PDB entry 3RU2 | X-ray diffraction, 2.20 A resolution | chains A and B

# Chain A
Molecule: Putative uncharacterized protein
From: Thermotoga maritima
Notes: EC 4.2.1.93
UniProt: Q9X024 (Q9X024_THEMA); residues 1-490 here = UniProt positions 1-490
Amino-acid sequence (502 residues; numbered -11 to 490; the number before each row is that of its first residue; numbers below 1 keep their minus sign (Met-11 is residue -11)):
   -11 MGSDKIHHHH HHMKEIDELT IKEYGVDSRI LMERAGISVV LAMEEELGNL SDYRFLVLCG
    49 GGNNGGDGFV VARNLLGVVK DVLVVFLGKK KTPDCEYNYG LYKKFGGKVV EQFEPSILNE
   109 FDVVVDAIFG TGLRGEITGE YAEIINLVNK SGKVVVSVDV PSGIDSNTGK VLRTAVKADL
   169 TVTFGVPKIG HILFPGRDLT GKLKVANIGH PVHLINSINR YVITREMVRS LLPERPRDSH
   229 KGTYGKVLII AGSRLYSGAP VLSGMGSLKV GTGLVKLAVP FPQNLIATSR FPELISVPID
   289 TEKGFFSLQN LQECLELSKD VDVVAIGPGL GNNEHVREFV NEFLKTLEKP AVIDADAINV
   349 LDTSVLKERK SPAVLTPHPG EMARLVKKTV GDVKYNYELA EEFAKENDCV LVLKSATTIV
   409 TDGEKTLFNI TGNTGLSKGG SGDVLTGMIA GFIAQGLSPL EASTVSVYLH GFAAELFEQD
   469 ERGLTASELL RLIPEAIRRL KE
Unresolved in the structure: -11 to 0, 490
Construct notes: expression tag (-11 to 0)
Ion coordination: K+: Asn52, Asp114, Phe117, Val146, Val148, Ser150
Residues lining bound ligands:
  - NADPH (NDP; NADPH dihydro-nicotinamide-adenine-dinucleotide phosphate): Asp5, Gly49, Gly50, Asn51, Asn52, Gly53, Asp55, Lys78, Thr80, Phe117, Gly118, Thr119, Gly120, Leu121, Arg122, Gly123, Glu124, Ile125, Tyr129, Val146, Asp147, Phe172
  - NPW (beta-6-hydroxy-1,4,5,6-tetrahydronicotinamide adenine dinucleotide phosphate): His228, Lys229, Lys234, Tyr244, Gly246, Ala247, Leu262, Pro280, Glu281, Leu282, Ile283, Gly315, Pro316, Gly317, Leu318, Ala343, Asp344, Asn347, His366, Pro367, Gly368, Glu369, Arg372, Val378, Gly427, Gly428, Asp431
Swiss-Prot annotation at these positions:
  - region: Asn51 to Asp55 (NADPHX 1), Gly118 to Glu124 (NADPHX 1), His366 to Arg372 (NADPHX 2)
  - binding site (K(+)): Asn52, Asp114, Ser150
  - binding site ((6S)-NADPHX): Tyr129, Asp147, Gly317, Asp431
  - binding site (ADP): Lys402 to Thr406, Asn421 to Gly430
From the paper describing this entry:
  - binding site for NADPH: Lys78, Asp147

# Chain B
Molecule: Unknown peptide, probably from expression host
From: Escherichia coli
Amino-acid sequence (6 residues; row label = number of the first residue in the row):
     1 AWLFEA

# Chain A / chain B interface
Pairs across the interface (14; chain A residue first):
  Arg22(A) - Trp2(B)
  Ser26(A) - Leu3(B)
  Ser26(A) - Phe4(B)
  Leu29(A) - Leu3(B)  hydrophobic
  Ala30(A) - Phe4(B)
  Glu33(A) - Phe4(B)
  Lys192(A) - Glu5(B)
  Val193(A) - Leu3(B)
  Val193(A) - Phe4(B)
  Val193(A) - Glu5(B)  hydrogen bond (backbone-backbone)
  Ala194(A) - Leu3(B)
  Ala194(A) - Phe4(B)  hydrophobic
  Asn195(A) - Trp2(B)  hydrogen bond (side chain-backbone)
  Asn195(A) - Leu3(B)  hydrogen bond (backbone-backbone)
Other interface residues (no listed pair), chain A (10 interface residues in all): Leu191
Other interface residues (no listed pair), chain B (5 interface residues in all): Ala6

# In short
10 residues of chain A and 5 residues of chain B are in contact, with 3 hydrogen bonds. Among the polar pairs
are Asn195(A)-Trp2(B), Val193(A)-Glu5(B) and Asn195(A)-Leu3(B). Ligands of chain A: NADPH and compound NPW.
The paper reports a binding site for NADPH at Lys78(A) and Asp147(A).
Chain A is Putative uncharacterized protein (Thermotoga maritima) and chain B is Unknown peptide, probably
from expression host (Escherichia coli); the structure, Crystal structure of tm0922, a fusion of a domain of
unknown function and ADP/ATP-dependent NAD(P)H-hydrate dehydratase ..., was determined by X-ray diffraction
(same publication as 3RRE, 3RRF, 3RRJ, 3RS8, 3RS9, 3RSF and 12 further entries).
